7T10 - chains A and S of the 6 polymer chains in the assembly; structure by electron microscopy, 2.50 A resolution.

# Chain A
Name: Guanine nucleotide-binding protein G(i) subunit alpha-3
Source organism: Homo sapiens
UniProt: P08754 (GNAI3_HUMAN); residues 1-354 here = UniProt positions 1-354
Sequence (354 residues; numbered 1 to 354; the number before each row is that of its first residue):
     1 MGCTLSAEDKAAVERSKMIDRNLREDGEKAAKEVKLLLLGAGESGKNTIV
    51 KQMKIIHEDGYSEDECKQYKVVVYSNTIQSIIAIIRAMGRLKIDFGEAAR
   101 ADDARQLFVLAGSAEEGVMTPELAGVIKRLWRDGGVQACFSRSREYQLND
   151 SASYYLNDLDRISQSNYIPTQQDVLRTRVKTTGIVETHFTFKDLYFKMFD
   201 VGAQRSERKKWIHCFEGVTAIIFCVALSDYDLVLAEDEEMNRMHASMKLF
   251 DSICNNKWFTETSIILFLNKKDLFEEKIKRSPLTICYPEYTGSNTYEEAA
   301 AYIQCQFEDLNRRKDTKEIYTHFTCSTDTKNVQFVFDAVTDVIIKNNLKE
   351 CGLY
Not modelled in the structure: 1-2, 55-181, 233-239
Differences from the reference sequence: engineered mutation Asn47 (Ser in P08754), Ala203 (Gly in P08754), Ala245 (Glu in P08754), Ser326 (Ala in P08754)
Swiss-Prot annotation at these positions:
  - region: Lys35 to Lys46, Thr48 (G1 motif), Asp173 to Thr181 (G2 motif), Phe196 to Gly202, Gln204, Arg205 (G3 motif), Ile265 to Asp272 (G4 motif), Thr324, Cys325, Thr327 to Thr329 (G5 motif)
  - binding site (GTP): Gly42, Glu43, Ser44, Gly45, Lys46, Thr48, Asp150, Ser151, Leu175, Arg176, Thr177, Arg178, Val179, Lys180, Thr181, Val201, Asn269, Lys270, Asp272, Leu273 and 2 more in UniProt
  - binding site (GDP): Glu43, Ser44, Gly45, Lys46, Thr48, Ser151, Leu175, Arg176, Thr177, Arg178, Asn269, Lys270, Asp272, Cys325
  - binding site (Mg(2+)): Thr181
  - modified residue: Arg178 (ADP-ribosylarginine), Gln204 (Deamidated glutamine), Cys351 (ADP-ribosylcysteine)
  - lipidation: Gly2 (N-myristoyl glycine), Cys3 (S-palmitoyl cysteine)
  - natural variant: Gly40 (G40R: In ARCND1), Gly45 (G45S: In ARCND1), Asn47 (S47N: In ARCND1; this construct carries the variant)
  - mutagenesis: Lys35 (K35A: Decreased affinity for PLCD4), Leu36 (L36A: Increased affinity for PLCD4), Leu37 (L37A: No effect on binding to PLCD4), Leu39 (L39A: Decreased affinity for PLCD4), Gly42 (G42R: Decreased affinity for PLCD4), Ile184 (I184A: No effect on binding to PLCD4), Trp211 (W211A: Decreased affinity for CCDC88C and PLCD4), Phe215 (F215A: Decreased affinity for CCDC88C and PLCD4), Val218 (V218A: No effect on binding to PLCD4), Lys248 (K248M: No effect on binding to CCDC88C), Leu249 (L249H: Decreased affinity for PLCD4; L249V: No effect on binding to PLCD4), Ser252 (S252A: Increased affinity for PLCD4; S252D: Decreased affinity for PLCD4), 4 further mutagenesis entries in UniProt

# Chain S
Name: scFv16
Source organism: Mus musculus
Notes: antibody fragment or engineered binder
Sequence (259 residues; row label = number of the first residue in the row; note: 2 numbers in that range are skipped by the numbering (no residue carries them; nothing is unmodelled there); a row labelled like 121A-121N holds insertion residues (121A, then the next letters in order)):
     1 DVQLVESGGGLVQPGGSRKLSCSASGFAFSSFGMHWVRQAPEKGLEWVAY
    51 ISSGSGTIYYADTVKGRFTISRDDPKNTLFLQMTSLRSEDTAMYYCVRSI
   101 YYYGSSPFDFWGQGTTLTVSS
121A-121N GGGGSGGGGSGGGG
   124 SDIVMTQATSSVPVTPGESVSISCRSSKSLLHSNGNTYLYWFLQRPGQSP
   174 QLLIYRMSNLASGVPDRFSGSGSGTAFTLTISRLEAEDVGVYYCMQHLEY
   224 PLTFGAGTKLELKAAAHHHHHHHH
Not modelled in the structure: 1, 121A-121N, 236-247
Cystine bridges: Cys147-Cys217

# Interface between chain A and chain S
Pairs across the interface (14):
  Ser6(A) with Tyr161(S), hydrogen bond
  Ala7(A) with Tyr223(S), hydrophobic
  Glu8(A) with Tyr161(S); Tyr163(S), hydrogen bond; Arg179(S), salt bridge; His220(S), salt bridge
  Asp9(A) with Asn157(S)
  Ala11(A) with Tyr101(S), hydrophobic
  Glu14(A) with Ser52(S); Ser53(S); Gly56(S)
  Arg15(A) with Tyr101(S)
  Met18(A) with Ser53(S); Gly54(S)
Interface residues without a listed pair, chain A (11 interface residues in all): Thr4, Leu5, Ala12
Interface residues without a listed pair, chain S (17 interface residues in all): Thr57, Ile100, Tyr102, Pro107, His155, Leu221

# In short
The interface between chain A and chain S involves 11 residues on one side and 17 on the other; the contacts
include 2 hydrogen bonds and 2 salt bridges. Among the polar pairs are Glu8(A)-Arg179(S), Glu8(A)-His220(S)
and Ser6(A)-Tyr161(S).
Chain A is Guanine nucleotide-binding protein G(i) subunit alpha-3 (Homo sapiens) and chain S is scFv16 (Mus
musculus); the structure, CryoEM structure of somatostatin receptor 2 in complex with somatostatin-14 and Gi3,
was determined by electron microscopy (same publication as 7T11).
